Entry 3ULR (X-ray diffraction, 1.65 A resolution); this record covers chains A and C of the 3 polymer chains in the assembly.

[Chain A]
Protein: Lysozyme C
From: Gallus gallus
Notes: EC 3.2.1.17
Reference sequence: P00698 (LYSC_CHICK); residue numbers follow UniProt; this construct covers 19-147
Sequence (129 residues; row label = number of the first residue in the row):
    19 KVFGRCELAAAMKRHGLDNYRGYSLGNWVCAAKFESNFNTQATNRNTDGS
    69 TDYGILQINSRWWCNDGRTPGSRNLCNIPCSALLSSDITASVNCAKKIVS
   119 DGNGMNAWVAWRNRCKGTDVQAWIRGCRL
UniProt features mapped onto this chain:
  - active site: E53, D70
  - binding site (substrate): D119
  - natural variant: Y71 (Y71F; Y71S)
Disulfide bonds: C24-C145, C48-C133, C82-C98, C94-C112

[Chain C]
Protein: Abelson tyrosine-protein kinase 2
Notes: fragment: pxxp1
Reference sequence: P42684 (ABL2_HUMAN); residue numbers follow UniProt; this construct covers 563-579
Sequence (17 residues; numbered 563 to 579; the number before each row is that of its first residue):
   563 SSVVPYLPRLPILPSKT
Unresolved in the structure: 576-579
UniProt features mapped onto this chain:
  - modified residue: Y568 (Phosphotyrosine)

[Chain A / chain C interface]
Contacting residue pairs - 6 pairs, chain A then chain C:
  D84(A) - P567(C)
  G85(A) - P567(C)
  G85(A) - Y568(C)  hydrogen bond (backbone-backbone)
  R86(A) - V565(C)
  R86(A) - P567(C)
  P97(A) - R571(C)
Also at the interface, not in a pair above, chain A (5 interface residues in all): P88
Also at the interface, not in a pair above, chain C (5 interface residues in all): V566

[Summary]
The chain A/chain C interface involves 5 residues from each chain; the contacts include 1 hydrogen bond. Its
one hydrogen bond, G85(A)-Y568(C), is backbone to backbone. From UniProt: active-site residues E53(A) and
D70(A) and substrate-binding residue D119(A) on chain A.
Here chain A is Lysozyme C (Gallus gallus) and chain C is Abelson tyrosine-protein kinase 2. Entry 3ULR
(Lysozyme contamination facilitates crystallization of a hetero-trimericCortactin:Arg:Lysozyme complex) was
determined by X-ray diffraction.
